Entry 7I1Y (X-ray diffraction, 1.95 A resolution); this record covers chains A and B.

[Chain A]
Protein: Serine protease subunit NS2B
Organism: Zika virus
UniProt: Q32ZE1 (POLG_ZIKV); residues 46-89 here correspond to UniProt positions 1414-1457 (UniProt number = residue number + 1368)
Amino-acid sequence (46 residues; each row starts with the number of its first residue):
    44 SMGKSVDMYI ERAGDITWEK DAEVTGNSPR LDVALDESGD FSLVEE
Unresolved in the structure: 44-49, 89
Sequence notes: expression tag (44-45)

[Chain B]
Protein: Serine protease NS3
Organism: Zika virus
Notes: EC 3.4.21.91, 3.6.1.15, 3.6.4.13
UniProt: Q32ZE1 (POLG_ZIKV); residues 11-177 here correspond to UniProt positions 1509-1675 (UniProt number = residue number + 1498)
Amino-acid sequence (168 residues; each row starts with the number of its first residue):
    10 MKEVKKGETT DGVYRVMTRR LLGSTQVGVG VMQEGVFHTM WHVTKGAALR SGEGRLDPYW
    70 GDVKQDLVSY CGPWKLDAAW DGLSEVQLLA VPPGERAKNI QTLPGIFKTK DGDIGAVALD
   130 YPAGTSGSPI LDKCGRVIGL YGNGVVIKNG SYVSAITQGK REEETPVE
Unresolved in the structure: 10-15, 172-177
Sequence notes: initiating methionine (10); conflict Lys107 (Arg1605 in Q32ZE1)
Curated features (UniProtKB/Swiss-Prot):
  - active site (Charge relay system): His51, Asp75, Ser135
Disulfides: Cys143 forms a disulfide with the same residue of a neighbouring copy of this chain
Residues lining bound ligands: A1BXP ((1s,3s)-3-amino-N-[4-(hydroxymethyl)-2-methylquinolin-8-yl]cyclobutane-1-carboxamide): His51, Asp75, Asp129, Tyr130, Pro131, Ala132, Ser135, Tyr150, Gly151, Asn152, Gly153, Val155, Tyr161

[How chain A and chain B interact]
Contacting residue pairs (83; chain A residue first):
  Asp50(A) - Arg59(B)  salt bridge
  Met51(A) - Met26(B)
  Met51(A) - Val52(B)
  Met51(A) - Thr53(B)
  Met51(A) - Leu58(B)
  Met51(A) - Arg59(B)  hydrogen bond (backbone-backbone)
  Tyr52(A) - Arg24(B)
  Tyr52(A) - Val25(B)
  Tyr52(A) - Met26(B)  hydrogen bond (backbone-backbone)
  Tyr52(A) - Arg28(B)
  Tyr52(A) - Ser33(B)
  Tyr52(A) - Arg59(B)
  Ile53(A) - Tyr23(B)  hydrophobic
  Ile53(A) - Arg24(B)
  Ile53(A) - Arg59(B)  hydrogen bond (backbone-backbone)
  Ile53(A) - Ser60(B)
  Glu54(A) - Tyr23(B)
  Glu54(A) - Arg24(B)  hydrogen bond (backbone-backbone)
  Glu54(A) - Met26(B)
  Arg55(A) - Glu17(B)
  Arg55(A) - Asp20(B)  hydrogen bond (side chain-backbone)
  Arg55(A) - Val22(B)
  Arg55(A) - Tyr23(B)
  Ala56(A) - Val22(B)  hydrogen bond (backbone-backbone)
  Ala56(A) - Val100(B)  hydrophobic
  Ala56(A) - Ala106(B)
  Gly57(A) - Gly21(B)
  Gly57(A) - Val22(B)  hydrogen bond (backbone-backbone)
  Asp58(A) - Leu98(B)
  Ile59(A) - Gly21(B)
  Ile59(A) - Val22(B)
  Ile59(A) - Val40(B)  hydrophobic
  Ile59(A) - Leu98(B)  hydrophobic
  Ile59(A) - Leu140(B)  hydrophobic
  Ile59(A) - Gly144(B)
  Thr60(A) - Asn108(B)  hydrogen bond (backbone-side chain)
  Thr60(A) - Leu140(B)
  Trp61(A) - Glu94(B)
  Trp61(A) - Val95(B)
  Trp61(A) - Gln96(B)
  Trp61(A) - Gln110(B)
  Trp61(A) - Leu140(B)
  Trp61(A) - Asp141(B)
  Trp61(A) - Lys142(B)
  Glu62(A) - Gln96(B)  hydrogen bond (backbone-side chain)
  Glu62(A) - Asn108(B)
  Ala65(A) - Asn108(B)
  Glu66(A) - Ile109(B)
  Glu66(A) - Gln110(B)  hydrogen bond (backbone-backbone)
  Val67(A) - Glu94(B)
  Val67(A) - Gln110(B)
  Thr68(A) - Ile109(B)
  Thr68(A) - Gln110(B)  hydrogen bond (backbone-backbone)
  Thr68(A) - Thr111(B)  hydrogen bond (backbone-side chain)
  Gly69(A) - Thr111(B)
  Gly69(A) - Ala127(B)
  Asn70(A) - Leu112(B)
  Asn70(A) - Ala127(B)
  Ser71(A) - Leu112(B)  hydrogen bond (side chain-backbone)
  Ser71(A) - Pro113(B)
  Ser71(A) - Gly114(B)
  Pro72(A) - Gly114(B)
  Pro72(A) - Ile115(B)  hydrogen bond (backbone-backbone)
  Arg73(A) - Ile115(B)
  Leu74(A) - Ile115(B)  hydrogen bond (backbone-backbone)
  Leu74(A) - Phe116(B)
  Leu74(A) - Lys117(B)  hydrogen bond (backbone-backbone)
  Leu74(A) - Ile156(B)  hydrophobic
  Asp75(A) - Lys117(B)
  Val76(A) - Phe116(B)  hydrophobic
  Val76(A) - Lys117(B)  hydrogen bond (backbone-backbone)
  Val76(A) - Thr118(B)
  Asp79(A) - Lys73(B)
  Ser81(A) - Val72(B)
  Gly82(A) - Val72(B)
  Gly82(A) - Lys73(B)
  Gly82(A) - Asn152(B)  hydrogen bond (backbone-side chain)
  Phe84(A) - Ile123(B)  hydrophobic
  Phe84(A) - Asn152(B)
  Phe84(A) - Ala164(B)  hydrophobic
  Leu86(A) - Val154(B)  hydrophobic
  Leu86(A) - Val155(B)
  Leu86(A) - Ile156(B)  hydrophobic
Also at the interface, not in a pair above, chain A (33 interface residues in all): Leu78, Glu80, Ser85
Also at the interface, not in a pair above, chain B (58 interface residues in all): Thr19, Thr27, Arg29, Val36, Met41, Phe46, Ala57, Leu65, Leu128, Val146, Gly153, Val162

[Overview]
The interface between chain A and chain B involves 33 residues on one side and 58 on the other; the contacts
include 18 hydrogen bonds and 1 salt bridge. Polar pairs include Asp50(A)-Arg59(B), Arg55(A)-Asp20(B) and
Thr60(A)-Asn108(B). Ligands of chain B: compound A1BXP.
Here chain A is Serine protease subunit NS2B and chain B is Serine protease NS3, both from Zika virus. Entry
7I1Y (PanDDA analysis group deposition -- Crystal Structure of ZIKV NS2B-NS3 protease in complex with
3632-JP-070-004) was determined by X-ray diffraction.
